PDB entry 7WTQ | electron microscopy, 3.70 A resolution | chains C2 and SY of the 18 polymer chains in the assembly

== Chain C2 ==
Molecule: 18S rRNA
From: Saccharomyces cerevisiae
Sequence (1800 nucleotides; each row starts with the number of its first residue):
     1 UAUCUGGUUG AUCCUGCCAG UAGUCAUAUG CUUGUCUCAA AGAUUAAGCC AUGCAUGUCU
    61 AAGUAUAAGC AAUUUAUACA GUGAAACUGC GAAUGGCUCA UUAAAUCAGU UAUCGUUUAU
   121 UUGAUAGUUC CUUUACUACA UGGUAUAACU GUGGUAAUUC UAGAGCUAAU ACAUGCUUAA
   181 AAUCUCGACC CUUUGGAAGA GAUGUAUUUA UUAGAUAAAA AAUCAAUGUC UUCGGACUCU
   241 UUGAUGAUUC AUAAUAACUU UUCGAAUCGC AUGGCCUUGU GCUGGCGAUG GUUCAUUCAA
   301 AUUUCUGCCC UAUCAACUUU CGAUGGUAGG AUAGUGGCCU ACCAUGGUUU CAACGGGUAA
   361 CGGGGAAUAA GGGUUCGAUU CCGGAGAGGG AGCCUGAGAA ACGGCUACCA CAUCCAAGGA
   421 AGGCAGCAGG CGCGCAAAUU ACCCAAUCCU AAUUCAGGGA GGUAGUGACA AUAAAUAACG
   481 AUACAGGGCC CAUUCGGGUC UUGUAAUUGG AAUGAGUACA AUGUAAAUAC CUUAACGAGG
   541 AACAAUUGGA GGGCAAGUCU GGUGCCAGCA GCCGCGGUAA UUCCAGCUCC AAUAGCGUAU
   601 AUUAAAGUUG UUGCAGUUAA AAAGCUCGUA GUUGAACUUU GGGCCCGGUU GGCCGGUCCG
   661 AUUUUUUCGU GUACUGGAUU UCCAACGGGG CCUUUCCUUC UGGCUAACCU UGAGUCCUUG
   721 UGGCUCUUGG CGAACCAGGA CUUUUACUUU GAAAAAAUUA GAGUGUUCAA AGCAGGCGUA
   781 UUGCUCGAAU AUAUUAGCAU GGAAUAAUAG AAUAGGACGU UUGGUUCUAU UUUGUUGGUU
   841 UCUAGGACCA UCGUAAUGAU UAAUAGGGAC GGUCGGGGGC AUCAGUAUUC AAUUGUCAGA
   901 GGUGAAAUUC UUGGAUUUAU UGAAGACUAA CUACUGCGAA AGCAUUUGCC AAGGACGUUU
   961 UCAUUAAUCA AGAACGAAAG UUAGGGGAUC GAAGAUGAUC AGAUACCGUC GUAGUCUUAA
  1021 CCAUAAACUA UGCCGACUAG GGAUCGGGUG GUGUUUUUUU AAUGACCCAC UCGGCACCUU
  1081 ACGAGAAAUC AAAGUCUUUG GGUUCUGGGG GGAGUAUGGU CGCAAGGCUG AAACUUAAAG
  1141 GAAUUGACGG AAGGGCACCA CCAGGAGUGG AGCCUGCGGC UUAAUUUGAC UCAACACGGG
  1201 GAAACUCACC AGGUCCAGAC ACAAUAAGGA UUGACAGAUU GAGAGCUCUU UCUUGAUUUU
  1261 GUGGGUGGUG GUGCAUGGCC GUUCUUAGUU GGUGGAGUGA UUUGUCUGCU UAAUUGCGAU
  1321 AACGAACGAG ACCUUAACCU ACUAAAUAGU GGUGCUAGCA UUUGCUGGUU AUCCACUUCU
  1381 UAGAGGGACU AUCGGUUUCA AGCCGAUGGA AGUUUGAGGC AAUAACAGGU CUGUGAUGCC
  1441 CUUAGACGUU CUGGGCCGCA CGCGCGCUAC ACUGACGGAG CCAGCGAGUC UAACCUUGGC
  1501 CGAGAGGUCU UGGUAAUCUU GUGAAACUCC GUCGUGCUGG GGAUAGAGCA UUGUAAUUAU
  1561 UGCUCUUCAA CGAGGAAUUC CUAGUAAGCG CAAGUCAUCA GCUUGCGUUG AUUACGUCCC
  1621 UGCCCUUUGU ACACACCGCC CGUCGCUAGU ACCGAUUGAA UGGCUUAGUG AGGCCUCAGG
  1681 AUCUGCUUAG AGAAGGGGGC AACUCCAUCU CAGAGCGGAG AAUUUGGACA AACUUGGUCA
  1741 UUUAGAGGAA CUAAAAGUCG UAACAAGGUU UCCGUAGGUG AACCUGCGGA AGGAUCAUUA
Disordered / not traced: 73-75, 133-135, 489-498, 651-683, 707-732, 1140, 1157-1621, 1631-1634

== Chain SY ==
Protein: 40S ribosomal protein S24-A
From: Saccharomyces cerevisiae
Reference sequence: P0CX31 (RS24A_YEAST); residue numbers follow UniProt; this construct covers 1-135
Chain sequence (135 residues; row label = number of the first residue in the row):
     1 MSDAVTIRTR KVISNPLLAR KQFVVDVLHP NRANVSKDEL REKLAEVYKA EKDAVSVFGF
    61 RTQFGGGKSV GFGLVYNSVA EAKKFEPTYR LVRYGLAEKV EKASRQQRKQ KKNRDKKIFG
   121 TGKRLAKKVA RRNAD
Disordered / not traced: 1
Curated features (UniProtKB/Swiss-Prot):
  - modified residue: Ser2 (N-acetylserine), Ser14 (Phosphoserine), Ser56 (Phosphoserine)
  - cross-link: Lys21 (Glycyl lysine isopeptide (Lys-Gly) (interchain with G-Cter in ubiquitin))

== Chain C2 / chain SY interface ==
Pairs across the interface - 80 pairs, chain C2 then chain SY:
  G53(C2) - Gln110(SY)  phosphate contact
  C54(C2) - Lys109(SY)  sugar contact
  C54(C2) - Gln110(SY)  phosphate contact
  C54(C2) - Asn113(SY)  phosphate contact
  A55(C2) - Lys112(SY)  salt bridge to the phosphate
  A55(C2) - Asn113(SY)  hydrogen bond to the phosphate
  G57(C2) - Lys112(SY)  salt bridge to the phosphate
  G57(C2) - Lys116(SY)  salt bridge to the phosphate
  A84(C2) - Thr121(SY)  base contact
  A85(C2) - Gly120(SY)  hydrogen bond to the sugar
  A85(C2) - Thr121(SY)  hydrogen bond to the sugar
  A86(C2) - Phe119(SY)  sugar contact
  A86(C2) - Gly120(SY)  phosphate contact
  C149(C2) - Thr121(SY)  hydrogen bond to the phosphate
  G151(C2) - Arg124(SY)  hydrogen bond to the base
  U152(C2) - Arg124(SY)  hydrogen bond to the base
  G153(C2) - Arg124(SY)  base contact
  G153(C2) - Lys128(SY)  base contact
  G153(C2) - Arg131(SY)  hydrogen bond to the base
  G154(C2) - Lys128(SY)  hydrogen bond to the base
  G154(C2) - Arg131(SY)  salt bridge to the phosphate
  G154(C2) - Arg132(SY)  phosphate contact
  U155(C2) - Lys128(SY)  hydrogen bond to the base
  U155(C2) - Arg132(SY)  salt bridge to the phosphate
  A157(C2) - Arg132(SY)  salt bridge to the phosphate
  U159(C2) - Lys116(SY)  base contact
  U159(C2) - Lys117(SY)  sugar contact
  C160(C2) - Lys128(SY)  base contact
  A162(C2) - Arg124(SY)  base contact
  C442(C2) - Gln106(SY)  phosphate contact
  C443(C2) - Arg105(SY)  phosphate contact
  C444(C2) - Lys102(SY)  salt bridge to the phosphate
  C444(C2) - Arg105(SY)  hydrogen bond to the phosphate
  C444(C2) - Arg108(SY)  salt bridge to the phosphate
  U454(C2) - Lys84(SY)  hydrogen bond to the base
  G458(C2) - Lys109(SY)  phosphate contact
  G459(C2) - Arg105(SY)  salt bridge to the phosphate
  G459(C2) - Gln106(SY)  base contact
  G459(C2) - Lys109(SY)  salt bridge to the phosphate
  A521(C2) - Asn34(SY)  hydrogen bond to the base
  A521(C2) - Ser36(SY)  hydrogen bond to the sugar
  U522(C2) - Asn34(SY)  sugar contact
  U522(C2) - Val35(SY)  sugar contact
  U522(C2) - Lys37(SY)  phosphate contact
  U522(C2) - Phe60(SY)  sugar contact
  G523(C2) - Lys37(SY)  salt bridge to the phosphate
  G523(C2) - Phe58(SY)  phosphate contact
  G523(C2) - Phe60(SY)  sugar contact
  U524(C2) - Phe58(SY)  phosphate contact
  U524(C2) - Arg93(SY)  base contact
  A525(C2) - Tyr89(SY)  phosphate contact
  A526(C2) - Tyr89(SY)  phosphate contact
  A526(C2) - Arg93(SY)  salt bridge to the phosphate
  C531(C2) - Thr62(SY)  hydrogen bond to the base
  C531(C2) - Gln63(SY)  sugar contact
  C531(C2) - Phe64(SY)  phosphate contact
  U532(C2) - Ala33(SY)  hydrogen bond to the sugar
  U532(C2) - Asn34(SY)  base contact
  U532(C2) - Thr62(SY)  sugar contact
  U532(C2) - Phe64(SY)  phosphate contact
  U532(C2) - Gly65(SY)  hydrogen bond to the phosphate
  U532(C2) - Gly66(SY)  sugar contact
  U767(C2) - Phe64(SY)  stacking on the base
  G775(C2) - Lys11(SY)  hydrogen bond to the base
  G776(C2) - Lys11(SY)  base contact
  C777(C2) - Arg10(SY)  base contact
  G778(C2) - Thr9(SY)  base contact
  G778(C2) - Arg10(SY)  hydrogen bond to the base
  A780(C2) - Arg8(SY)  hydrogen bond to the base
  A780(C2) - Thr9(SY)  hydrogen bond to the phosphate
  A780(C2) - Arg10(SY)  hydrogen bond to the base
  U781(C2) - Thr9(SY)  hydrogen bond to the phosphate
  U781(C2) - Tyr48(SY)  hydrogen bond to the sugar
  U782(C2) - Lys21(SY)  hydrogen bond to the sugar
  U782(C2) - Tyr48(SY)  base contact
  G783(C2) - Arg10(SY)  base contact
  G783(C2) - Lys11(SY)  hydrogen bond to the base
  G783(C2) - Val12(SY)  hydrogen bond to the base
  G783(C2) - Ser14(SY)  phosphate contact
  G783(C2) - Lys21(SY)  salt bridge to the phosphate
Also at the interface, not in a pair above, chain C2 (49 interface residues in all): C87, A148, A156, U161, A441, A445, C530, U533, C784
Also at the interface, not in a pair above, chain SY (47 interface residues in all): Ile7, Ile13, Asp26, Val47, Gly59, Arg61, Ser104

== Summary ==
49 residues of chain C2 face 47 of chain SY across their interface, with 26 hydrogen bonds, 13 salt bridges
and 1 aromatic stacking contact. Polar contacts include G151(C2)-Arg124(SY), U152(C2)-Arg124(SY) and
G153(C2)-Arg131(SY).
Chain C2 is 18S rRNA and chain SY is 40S ribosomal protein S24-A, both from Saccharomyces cerevisiae; the
structure, Cryo-EM structure of a yeast pre-40S ribosomal subunit - State Tsr1-2 (without Rps2), was
determined by electron microscopy (same publication as 7WTN, 7WTO, 7WTP and 7WTR).
